PDB entry 7CH8 | electron microscopy, 3.90 A resolution | chains B and F of the 12 polymer chains in the assembly

== Chain B (and F) ==
Protein: MlaD domain-containing protein
From: Pseudomonas aeruginosa (strain ATCC 15692 / DSM 22644 / CIP 104116 / JCM 14847 / LMG 12228 / 1C / PRS 101 / PAO1)
Notes: chain F of this document is another copy of the same molecule, construct and numbering; everything in this record applies to it too
Reference sequence: Q9HVW3 (Q9HVW3_PSEAE); residue numbers follow UniProt; this construct covers 1-157
Chain sequence (157 residues; numbered 1 to 157; the number before each row is that of its first residue):
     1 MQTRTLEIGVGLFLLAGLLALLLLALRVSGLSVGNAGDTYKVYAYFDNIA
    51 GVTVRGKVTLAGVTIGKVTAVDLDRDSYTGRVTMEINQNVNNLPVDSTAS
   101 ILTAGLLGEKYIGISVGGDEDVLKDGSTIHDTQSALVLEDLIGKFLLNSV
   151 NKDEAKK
Not modelled in the structure: 1-2, 151-157

== Interface between chain B and chain F ==
Residue-residue contacts (33; chain B residue first):
  Leu60(B) - Leu73(F)  hydrophobic
  Ala61(B) - Asp47(F)
  Ala61(B) - Asn48(F)
  Ala61(B) - Ile49(F)  hydrogen bond (backbone-backbone)
  Ala61(B) - Tyr78(F)
  Gly62(B) - Asn48(F)
  Gly62(B) - Ile49(F)
  Gly62(B) - Ala50(F)
  Val63(B) - Ile49(F)
  Val63(B) - Val71(F)  hydrophobic
  Val63(B) - Leu73(F)  hydrophobic
  Asn89(B) - Arg75(F)  hydrogen bond (backbone-side chain)
  Asn91(B) - Arg75(F)  hydrogen bond
  Asn92(B) - Arg75(F)  hydrogen bond
  Asn92(B) - Tyr78(F)  hydrogen bond (backbone-side chain)
  Ile101(B) - Glu139(F)
  Leu102(B) - Val137(F)  hydrophobic
  Leu102(B) - Glu139(F)
  Thr103(B) - Glu139(F)  hydrogen bond
  Gly105(B) - Lys110(F)
  Leu106(B) - Leu107(F)  hydrophobic
  Leu106(B) - Leu138(F)  hydrophobic
  Lys110(B) - Glu139(F)  salt bridge
  Tyr111(B) - Ala50(F)
  Val116(B) - Tyr78(F)  hydrophobic
  Leu136(B) - Glu139(F)
  Leu136(B) - Ile142(F)  hydrophobic
  Leu141(B) - Ile142(F)  hydrophobic
  Leu141(B) - Leu146(F)
  Lys144(B) - Leu146(F)
  Phe145(B) - Phe145(F)  hydrophobic
  Phe145(B) - Leu146(F)  hydrophobic
  Ser149(B) - Val150(F)  hydrogen bond (side chain-backbone)
Other interface residues (no listed pair), chain B (24 interface residues in all): Leu93, Pro94, Leu107, Val150
Other interface residues (no listed pair), chain F (21 interface residues in all): Asp72, Thr79, Gly80, Leu106

== In short ==
24 residues of chain B face 21 of chain F across their interface, with 7 hydrogen bonds and 1 salt bridge.
Polar contacts include Lys110(B)-Glu139(F), Asn89(B)-Arg75(F) and Asn91(B)-Arg75(F).
Both chains are MlaD domain-containing protein (Pseudomonas aeruginosa (strain ATCC 15692 / DSM 22644 / CIP
104116 / JCM 14847 / LMG 12228 / 1C / PRS 101 / PAO1)). Entry 7CH8 (Cryo-EM structure of P.aeruginosa MlaFEBD
with ADP-V) was determined by electron microscopy (same publication as 7CH9, 7CH6, 7CH7 and 7CHA).
